PDB entry 7UO4 | electron microscopy, 3.38 A resolution | chains B and P of the 6 polymer chains in the assembly

[Chain B]
Protein: Non-structural protein 8
Organism: Severe acute respiratory syndrome coronavirus 2
UniProtKB: P0DTD1 (R1AB_SARS2); residues 1-198 here correspond to UniProt positions 3943-4140 (UniProt number = residue number + 3942)
Chain sequence (198 residues; numbered 1 to 198; the number before each row is that of its first residue):
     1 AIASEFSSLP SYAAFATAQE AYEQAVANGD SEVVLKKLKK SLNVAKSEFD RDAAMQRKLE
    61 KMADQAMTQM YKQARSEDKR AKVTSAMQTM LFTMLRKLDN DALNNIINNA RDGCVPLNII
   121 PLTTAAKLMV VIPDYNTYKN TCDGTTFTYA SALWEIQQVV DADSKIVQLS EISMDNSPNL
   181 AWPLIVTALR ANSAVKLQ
Unresolved in the structure: 1-5, 193-198
UniProt features mapped onto this chain:
  - site: Gln198 (Cleavage)

[Chain P]
Molecule: Product RNA
Sequence (35 nucleotides; row label = number of the first residue in the row):
     1 CGCGUAGCAU GCUACGUCAU UCUCCUAAGA AGCUG
Unresolved in the structure: 1

[Interface between chain B and chain P]
Pairs across the interface - 5 pairs, chain B then chain P:
  Lys36(B) with G7(P), hydrogen bond to the phosphate; C8(P), salt bridge to the phosphate
  Asp50(B) with U17(P), hydrogen bond to the sugar
  Arg51(B) with G16(P), hydrogen bond to the phosphate; U17(P), salt bridge to the phosphate
Other interface residues (no listed pair), chain B (5 interface residues in all): Ala54, Arg57
Other interface residues (no listed pair), chain P (5 interface residues in all): C18

[Overview]
Chain B and chain P each contribute 5 residues to their interface, with 3 hydrogen bonds and 2 salt bridges.
Polar contacts include Asp50(B)-U17(P), Lys36(B)-G7(P) and Arg51(B)-G16(P).
Here chain B is Non-structural protein 8 (Severe acute respiratory syndrome coronavirus 2) and chain P is
Product RNA. Entry 7UO4 (SARS-CoV-2 replication-transcription complex bound to Remdesivir triphosphate, in a
pre-catalytic state) was determined by electron microscopy (same publication as 7UO7, 7UO9 and 7UOE).
